Entry 7SU3 (electron microscopy, 3.30 A resolution); this record covers chains A and C of the 7 polymer chains in the assembly.

== Chain A ==
Name: DNA-dependent protein kinase catalytic subunit
Source organism: Homo sapiens
Notes: EC 2.7.11.1
UniProt: P78527 (PRKDC_HUMAN); numbering as in UniProt (aligned over 1-4128)
Amino-acid sequence (4128 residues; numbered 1 to 4128; the number before each row is that of its first residue):
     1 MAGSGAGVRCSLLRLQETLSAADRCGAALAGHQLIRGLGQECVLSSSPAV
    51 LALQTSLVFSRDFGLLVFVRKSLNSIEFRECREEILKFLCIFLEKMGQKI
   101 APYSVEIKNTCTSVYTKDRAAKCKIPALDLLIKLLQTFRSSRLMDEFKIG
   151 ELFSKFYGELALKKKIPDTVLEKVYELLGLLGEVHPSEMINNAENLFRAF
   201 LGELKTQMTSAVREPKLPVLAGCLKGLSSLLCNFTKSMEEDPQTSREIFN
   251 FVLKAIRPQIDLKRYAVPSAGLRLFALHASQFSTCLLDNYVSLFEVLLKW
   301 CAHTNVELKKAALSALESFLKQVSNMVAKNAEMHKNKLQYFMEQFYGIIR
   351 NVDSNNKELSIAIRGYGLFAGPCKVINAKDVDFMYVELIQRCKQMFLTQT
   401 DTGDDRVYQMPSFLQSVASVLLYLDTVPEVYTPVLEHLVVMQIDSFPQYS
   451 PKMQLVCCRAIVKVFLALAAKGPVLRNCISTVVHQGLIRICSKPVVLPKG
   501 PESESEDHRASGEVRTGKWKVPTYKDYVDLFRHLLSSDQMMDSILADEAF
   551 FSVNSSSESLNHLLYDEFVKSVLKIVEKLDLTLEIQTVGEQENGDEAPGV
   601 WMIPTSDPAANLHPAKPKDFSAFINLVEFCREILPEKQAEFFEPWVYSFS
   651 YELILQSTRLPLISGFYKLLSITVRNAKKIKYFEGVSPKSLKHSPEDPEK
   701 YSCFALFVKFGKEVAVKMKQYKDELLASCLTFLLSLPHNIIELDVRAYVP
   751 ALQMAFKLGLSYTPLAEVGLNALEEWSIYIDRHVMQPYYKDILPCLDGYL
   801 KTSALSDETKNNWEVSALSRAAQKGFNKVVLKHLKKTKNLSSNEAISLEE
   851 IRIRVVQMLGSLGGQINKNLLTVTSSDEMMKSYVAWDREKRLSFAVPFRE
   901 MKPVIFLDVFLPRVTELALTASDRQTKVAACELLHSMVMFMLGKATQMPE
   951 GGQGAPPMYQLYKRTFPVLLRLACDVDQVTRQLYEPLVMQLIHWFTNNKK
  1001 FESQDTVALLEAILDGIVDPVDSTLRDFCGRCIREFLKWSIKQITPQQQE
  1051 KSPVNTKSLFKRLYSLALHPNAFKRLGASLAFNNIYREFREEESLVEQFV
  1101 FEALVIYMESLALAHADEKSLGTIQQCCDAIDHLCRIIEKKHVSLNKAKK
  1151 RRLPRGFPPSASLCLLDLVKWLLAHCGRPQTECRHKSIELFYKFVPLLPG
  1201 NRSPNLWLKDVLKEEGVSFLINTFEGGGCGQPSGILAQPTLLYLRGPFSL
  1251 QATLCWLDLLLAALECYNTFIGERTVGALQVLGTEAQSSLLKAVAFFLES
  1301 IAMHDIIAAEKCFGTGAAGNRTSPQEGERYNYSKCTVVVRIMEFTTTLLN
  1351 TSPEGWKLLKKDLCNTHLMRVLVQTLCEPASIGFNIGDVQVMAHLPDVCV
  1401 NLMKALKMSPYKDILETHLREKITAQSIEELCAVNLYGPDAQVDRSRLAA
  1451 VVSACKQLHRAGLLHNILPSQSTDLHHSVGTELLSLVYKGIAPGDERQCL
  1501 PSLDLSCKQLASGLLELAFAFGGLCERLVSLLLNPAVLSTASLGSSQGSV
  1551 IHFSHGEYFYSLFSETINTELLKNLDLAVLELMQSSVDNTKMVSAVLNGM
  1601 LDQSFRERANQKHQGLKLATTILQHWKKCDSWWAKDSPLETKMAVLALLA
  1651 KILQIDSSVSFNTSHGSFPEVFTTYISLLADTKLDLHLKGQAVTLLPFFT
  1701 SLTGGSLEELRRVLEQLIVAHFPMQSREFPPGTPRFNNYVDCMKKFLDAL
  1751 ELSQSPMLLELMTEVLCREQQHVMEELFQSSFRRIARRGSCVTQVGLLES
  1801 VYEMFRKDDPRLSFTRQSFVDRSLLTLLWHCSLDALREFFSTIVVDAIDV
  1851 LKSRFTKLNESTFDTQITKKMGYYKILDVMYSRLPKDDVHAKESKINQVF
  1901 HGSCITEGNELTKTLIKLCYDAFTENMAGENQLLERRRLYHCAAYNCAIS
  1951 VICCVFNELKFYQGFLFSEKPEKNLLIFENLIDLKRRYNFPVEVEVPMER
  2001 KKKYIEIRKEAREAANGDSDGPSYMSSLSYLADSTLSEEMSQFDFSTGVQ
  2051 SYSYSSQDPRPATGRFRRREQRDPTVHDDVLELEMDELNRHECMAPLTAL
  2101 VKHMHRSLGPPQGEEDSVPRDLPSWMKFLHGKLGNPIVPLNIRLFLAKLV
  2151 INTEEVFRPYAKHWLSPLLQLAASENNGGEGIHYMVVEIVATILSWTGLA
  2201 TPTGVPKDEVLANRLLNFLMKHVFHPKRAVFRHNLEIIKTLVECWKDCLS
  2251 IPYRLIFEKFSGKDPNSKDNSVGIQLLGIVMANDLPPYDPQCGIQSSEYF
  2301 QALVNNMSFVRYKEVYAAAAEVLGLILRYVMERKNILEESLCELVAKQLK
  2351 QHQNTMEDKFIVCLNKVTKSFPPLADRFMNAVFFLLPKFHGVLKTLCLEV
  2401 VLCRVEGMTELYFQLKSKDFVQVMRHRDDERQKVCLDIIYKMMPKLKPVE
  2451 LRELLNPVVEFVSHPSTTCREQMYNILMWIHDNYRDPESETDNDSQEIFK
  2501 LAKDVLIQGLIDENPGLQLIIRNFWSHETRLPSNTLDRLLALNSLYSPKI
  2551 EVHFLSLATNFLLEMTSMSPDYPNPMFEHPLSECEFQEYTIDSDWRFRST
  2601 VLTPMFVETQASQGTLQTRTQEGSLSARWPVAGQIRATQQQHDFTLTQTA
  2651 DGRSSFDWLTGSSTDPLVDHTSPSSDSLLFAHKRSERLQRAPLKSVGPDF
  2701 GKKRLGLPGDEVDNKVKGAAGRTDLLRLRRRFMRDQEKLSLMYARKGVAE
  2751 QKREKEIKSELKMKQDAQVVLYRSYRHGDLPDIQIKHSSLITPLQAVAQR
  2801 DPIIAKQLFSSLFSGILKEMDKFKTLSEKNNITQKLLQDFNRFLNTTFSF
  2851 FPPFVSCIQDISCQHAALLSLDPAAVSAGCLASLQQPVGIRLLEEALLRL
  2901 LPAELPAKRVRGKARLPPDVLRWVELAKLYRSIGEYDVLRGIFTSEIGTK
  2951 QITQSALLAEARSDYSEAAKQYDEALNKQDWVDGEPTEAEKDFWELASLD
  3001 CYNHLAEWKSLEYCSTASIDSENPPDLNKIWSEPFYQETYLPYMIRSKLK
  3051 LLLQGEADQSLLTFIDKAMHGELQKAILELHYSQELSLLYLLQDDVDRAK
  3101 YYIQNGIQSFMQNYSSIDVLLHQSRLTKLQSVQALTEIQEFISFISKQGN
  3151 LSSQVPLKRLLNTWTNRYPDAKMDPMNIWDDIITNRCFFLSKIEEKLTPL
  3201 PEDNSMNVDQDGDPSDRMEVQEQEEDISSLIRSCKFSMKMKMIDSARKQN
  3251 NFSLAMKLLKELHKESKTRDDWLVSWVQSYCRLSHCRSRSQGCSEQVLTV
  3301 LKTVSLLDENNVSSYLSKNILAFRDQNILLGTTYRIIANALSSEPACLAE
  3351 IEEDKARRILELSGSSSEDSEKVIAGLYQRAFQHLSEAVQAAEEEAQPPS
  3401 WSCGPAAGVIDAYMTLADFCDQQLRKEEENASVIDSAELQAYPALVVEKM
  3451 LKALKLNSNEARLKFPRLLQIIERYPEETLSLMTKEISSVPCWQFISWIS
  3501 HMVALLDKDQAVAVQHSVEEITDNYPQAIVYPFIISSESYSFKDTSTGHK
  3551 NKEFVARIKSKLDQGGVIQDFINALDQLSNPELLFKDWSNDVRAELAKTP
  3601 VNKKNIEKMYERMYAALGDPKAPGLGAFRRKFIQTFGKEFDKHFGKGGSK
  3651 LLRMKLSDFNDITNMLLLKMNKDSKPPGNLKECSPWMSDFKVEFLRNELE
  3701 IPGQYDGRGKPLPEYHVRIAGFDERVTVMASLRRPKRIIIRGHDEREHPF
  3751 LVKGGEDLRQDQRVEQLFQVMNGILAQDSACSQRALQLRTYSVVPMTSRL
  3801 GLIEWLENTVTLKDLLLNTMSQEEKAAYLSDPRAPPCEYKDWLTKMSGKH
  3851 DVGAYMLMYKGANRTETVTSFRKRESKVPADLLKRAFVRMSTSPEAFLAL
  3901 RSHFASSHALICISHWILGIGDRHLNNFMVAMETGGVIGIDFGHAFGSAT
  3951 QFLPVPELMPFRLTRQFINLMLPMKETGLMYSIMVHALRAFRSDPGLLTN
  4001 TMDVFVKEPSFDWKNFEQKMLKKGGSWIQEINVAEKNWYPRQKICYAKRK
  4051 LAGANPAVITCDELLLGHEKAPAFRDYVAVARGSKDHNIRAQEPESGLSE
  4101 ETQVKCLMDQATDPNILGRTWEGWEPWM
Disordered / not traced: 1-6, 497-518, 547-557, 587-608, 687-696, 1313-1322, 1495-1497, 1542-1549, 2002-2081, 2109-2118, 2611-2652, 2664-2674, 2683-2718, 2900-2916, 3199-3225, 3395-3405
Ligand contacts: ATP (adenosine-5'-triphosphate): M3729, S3731, R3733, L3751, K3753, Y3791, I3803, E3804, W3805, L3806, T3811, D3922, H3924, N3927, M3929, I3940, D3941
Swiss-Prot annotation at these positions:
  - region: L1503 to L1538 (Interaction with C1D), E2737 to Q2765 (May split the end of the DNA molecule, with the two strands separating around the region), V3728 to R3734 (G-loop), G3919 to N3927 (Catalytic loop), G3939 to T3964 (Activation loop)
  - site: D2020, G2021 (Cleavage)
  - modified residue: K117 (N6-acetyllysine), S511 (Phosphoserine), S687 (Phosphoserine), K828 (N6-acetyllysine), S841 (Phosphoserine), S893 (Phosphoserine), S1065 (Phosphoserine), K1209 (N6-acetyllysine), K1970 (N6-acetyllysine), S2056 (Phosphoserine), K2259 (N6-acetyllysine), T2535 (Phosphothreonine), T2609 (Phosphothreonine), S2612 (Phosphoserine), T2638 (Phosphothreonine), T2647 (Phosphothreonine), S2789 (Phosphoserine), S3205 (Phosphoserine), K3241 (N6-acetyllysine), K3260 (N6-acetyllysine) and 6 more in UniProt
From the paper describing this entry:
  - binding site for the 24-nt DNA strand: Y2743, A2744
  - conformationally variable residues (order/disorder transition): A2611 to G2652

== Chain C ==
Name: X-ray repair cross-complementing protein 5
Source organism: Homo sapiens
Notes: EC 3.6.4.-
UniProt: P13010 (XRCC5_HUMAN); numbering as in UniProt (aligned over 1-732)
Amino-acid sequence (732 residues; each row starts with the number of its first residue):
     1 MVRSGNKAAVVLCMDVGFTMSNSIPGIESPFEQAKKVITMFVQRQVFAEN
    51 KDEIALVLFGTDGTDNPLSGGDQYQNITVHRHLMLPDFDLLEDIESKIQP
   101 GSQQADFLDALIVSMDVIQHETIGKKFEKRHIEIFTDLSSRFSKSQLDII
   151 IHSLKKCDISLQFFLPFSLGKEDGSGDRGDGPFRLGGHGPSFPLKGITEQ
   201 QKEGLEIVKMVMISLEGEDGLDEIYSFSESLRKLCVFKKIERHSIHWPCR
   251 LTIGSNLSIRIAAYKSILQERVKKTWTVVDAKTLKKEDIQKETVYCLNDD
   301 DETEVLKEDIIQGFRYGSDIVPFSKVDEEQMKYKSEGKCFSVLGFCKSSQ
   351 VQRRFFMGNQVLKVFAARDDEAAAVALSSLIHALDDLDMVAIVRYAYDKR
   401 ANPQVGVAFPHIKHNYECLVYVQLPFMEDLRQYMFSSLKNSKKYAPTEAQ
   451 LNAVDALIDSMSLAKKDEKTDTLEDLFPTTKIPNPRFQRLFQCLLHRALH
   501 PREPLPPIQQHIWNMLNPPAEVTTKSQIPLSKIKTLFPLIEAKKKDQVTA
   551 QEIFQDNHEDGPTAKKLKTEQGGAHFSVSSLAEGSVTSVGSVNPAENFRV
   601 LVKQKKASFEEASNQLINHIEQFLDTNETPYFMKSIDCIRAFREEAIKFS
   651 EEQRFNNFLKALQEKVEIKQLNHFWEIVVQDGITLITKEEASGSSVTAEE
   701 AKKFLAPKDKPSGDTAAVFEEGGDVDDLLDMI
Disordered / not traced: 1-5, 171-180, 559-576, 582-594, 707-723
Ligand contacts: inositol hexakisphosphate (IHP): H411, K413, Y416, E474, K481
Swiss-Prot annotation at these positions:
  - region: L138 to L165 (Leucine-zipper)
  - motif: E720 to L728 (EEXXXDL motif)
  - modified residue: K144 (N6-acetyllysine), S255 (Phosphoserine), S258 (Phosphoserine), K265 (N6-acetyllysine), S318 (Phosphoserine), K332 (N6-acetyllysine), T535 (Phosphothreonine), S577 (Phosphoserine), S579 (Phosphoserine), S580 (Phosphoserine), K660 (N6-acetyllysine), K665 (N6-acetyllysine), T715 (Phosphothreonine)
  - cross-link (Glycyl lysine isopeptide (Lys-Gly)): K195 (interchain with G-Cter in SUMO2), K532 (interchain with G-Cter in SUMO2), K534 (interchain with G-Cter in SUMO2), K566 (interchain with G-Cter in SUMO2), K568 (interchain with G-Cter in SUMO2), K669 (interchain with G-Cter in SUMO2), K688 (interchain with G-Cter in SUMO2)

== Chain A / chain C interface ==
Residue-residue contacts (67):
  S113(A) with D300(C), hydrogen bond
  T116(A) with D300(C); E302(C), hydrogen bond
  K117(A) with N298(C), hydrogen bond (side chain-backbone); D299(C); D300(C)
  Q207(A) with A550(C)
  M208(A) with A550(C); F554(C), hydrophobic
  T209(A) with Q551(C)
  S210(A) with T549(C); A550(C), hydrogen bond (backbone-backbone); Q551(C), hydrogen bond (backbone-backbone)
  A211(A) with T549(C); Q551(C)
  V212(A) with T549(C)
  R213(A) with T549(C); A550(C), hydrogen bond (backbone-backbone)
  E214(A) with V548(C)
  P215(A) with A550(C); I553(C)
  L220(A) with F554(C), hydrophobic
  K254(A) with F554(C), hydrogen bond (side chain-backbone); Q555(C)
  R257(A) with E552(C); I553(C), hydrogen bond (side chain-backbone); Q555(C); D556(C), salt bridge
  D261(A) with K544(C)
  M342(A) with V578(C), hydrophobic
  E343(A) with L581(C)
  Y346(A) with V578(C)
  R350(A) with L581(C)
  N377(A) with S577(C), hydrogen bond
  D380(A) with S577(C); V578(C), hydrogen bond (side chain-backbone)
  E1715(A) with T629(C), hydrogen bond
  V1719(A) with P630(C), hydrophobic; Y631(C); K634(C), hydrogen bond (backbone-side chain)
  M1724(A) with H619(C)
  Q1725(A) with Q622(C); F623(C); Y631(C), hydrogen bond
  E1728(A) with H619(C), salt bridge
  E1764(A) with E628(C)
  D1809(A) with N627(C)
  P1810(A) with N627(C); Q670(C)
  R1811(A) with D625(C); N627(C); E628(C), salt bridge
  L1812(A) with D625(C)
  H1890(A) with I732(C)
  N1909(A) with I732(C)
  K1913(A) with L728(C), hydrogen bond (side chain-backbone); L729(C); I732(C)
  K1917(A) with L729(C)
  Y1920(A) with V725(C), hydrophobic
  F1956(A) with I732(C), hydrophobic
  F1961(A) with L728(C), hydrophobic; M731(C)
  G1964(A) with V725(C); L728(C)
  F1965(A) with V725(C), hydrophobic; L728(C), hydrophobic
Also at the interface, not in a pair above, chain A (47 interface residues in all): A255, K263, V267, F383, I1718, R1768
Also at the interface, not in a pair above, chain C (37 interface residues in all): Q547, S579, T626, L671

== Overview ==
Chain A and chain C form an interface of 47 and 37 residues respectively, with 14 hydrogen bonds and 3 salt
bridges. Polar contacts include R257(A)-D556(C), E1728(A)-H619(C) and R1811(A)-E628(C). Bound to chain A: ATP.
From the paper: a binding site for the 24-nt DNA strand at Y2743(A) and A2744(A); conformational variability
at A2611(A).
Here chain A is DNA-dependent protein kinase catalytic subunit and chain C is X-ray repair cross-complementing
protein 5, both from Homo sapiens. Entry 7SU3 (CryoEM structure of DNA-PK complex VII) was determined by
electron microscopy (same publication as 7SGL and 7SUD).
